PDB entry 8YJ6 | X-ray diffraction, 1.37 A resolution | chain C

== Chain C ==
Molecule: Iron ABC transporter substrate-binding lipoprotein MtsA
Source organism: Streptococcus pyogenes
UniProtKB: P0A4G4 (MTSA_STRP1); residues 16-294 here correspond to UniProt positions 32-310 (UniProt number = residue number + 16)
Chain sequence (279 residues; each row starts with the number of its first residue):
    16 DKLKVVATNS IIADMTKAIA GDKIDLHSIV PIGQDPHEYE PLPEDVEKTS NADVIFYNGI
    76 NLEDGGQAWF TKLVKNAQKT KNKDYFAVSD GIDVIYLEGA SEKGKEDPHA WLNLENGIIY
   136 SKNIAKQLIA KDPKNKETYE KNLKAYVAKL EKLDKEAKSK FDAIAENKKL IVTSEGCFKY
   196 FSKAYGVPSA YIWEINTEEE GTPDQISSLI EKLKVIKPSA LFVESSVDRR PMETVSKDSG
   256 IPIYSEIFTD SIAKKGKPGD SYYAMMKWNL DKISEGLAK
Disordered / not traced: 16
Bound ions: Zn2+: H52, H124, E190, D265
UniProt features mapped onto this chain:
  - binding site (Fe(2+)): H52, H124, E190, D265

== Summary ==
The Zn2+ site is built by H52, H124, E190 and D265. From UniProt: 4 Fe2+-binding residues.
Chain C is Iron ABC transporter substrate-binding lipoprotein MtsA (Streptococcus pyogenes); the structure,
Characerization of a novel format scFvXVHH single-chain Biparatopic antibody against a metal binding protein,
MtsA, was determined by X-ray diffraction (same publication as 8YJ5, 8YJ7 and 8YJ8).
